Entry 7R4Q (electron microscopy, 3.60 A resolution); this record covers chains A and C of the 5 polymer chains in the assembly.

# Chain A (and C)
Name: Spike glycoprotein
Source organism: Severe acute respiratory syndrome coronavirus 2
Notes: chain C of this document is another copy of the same molecule, construct and numbering; everything in this record applies to it too
UniProtKB: P0DTC2 (SPIKE_SARS2); numbering as in UniProt (aligned over 1-1208)
Chain sequence (1264 residues; row label = number of the first residue in the row):
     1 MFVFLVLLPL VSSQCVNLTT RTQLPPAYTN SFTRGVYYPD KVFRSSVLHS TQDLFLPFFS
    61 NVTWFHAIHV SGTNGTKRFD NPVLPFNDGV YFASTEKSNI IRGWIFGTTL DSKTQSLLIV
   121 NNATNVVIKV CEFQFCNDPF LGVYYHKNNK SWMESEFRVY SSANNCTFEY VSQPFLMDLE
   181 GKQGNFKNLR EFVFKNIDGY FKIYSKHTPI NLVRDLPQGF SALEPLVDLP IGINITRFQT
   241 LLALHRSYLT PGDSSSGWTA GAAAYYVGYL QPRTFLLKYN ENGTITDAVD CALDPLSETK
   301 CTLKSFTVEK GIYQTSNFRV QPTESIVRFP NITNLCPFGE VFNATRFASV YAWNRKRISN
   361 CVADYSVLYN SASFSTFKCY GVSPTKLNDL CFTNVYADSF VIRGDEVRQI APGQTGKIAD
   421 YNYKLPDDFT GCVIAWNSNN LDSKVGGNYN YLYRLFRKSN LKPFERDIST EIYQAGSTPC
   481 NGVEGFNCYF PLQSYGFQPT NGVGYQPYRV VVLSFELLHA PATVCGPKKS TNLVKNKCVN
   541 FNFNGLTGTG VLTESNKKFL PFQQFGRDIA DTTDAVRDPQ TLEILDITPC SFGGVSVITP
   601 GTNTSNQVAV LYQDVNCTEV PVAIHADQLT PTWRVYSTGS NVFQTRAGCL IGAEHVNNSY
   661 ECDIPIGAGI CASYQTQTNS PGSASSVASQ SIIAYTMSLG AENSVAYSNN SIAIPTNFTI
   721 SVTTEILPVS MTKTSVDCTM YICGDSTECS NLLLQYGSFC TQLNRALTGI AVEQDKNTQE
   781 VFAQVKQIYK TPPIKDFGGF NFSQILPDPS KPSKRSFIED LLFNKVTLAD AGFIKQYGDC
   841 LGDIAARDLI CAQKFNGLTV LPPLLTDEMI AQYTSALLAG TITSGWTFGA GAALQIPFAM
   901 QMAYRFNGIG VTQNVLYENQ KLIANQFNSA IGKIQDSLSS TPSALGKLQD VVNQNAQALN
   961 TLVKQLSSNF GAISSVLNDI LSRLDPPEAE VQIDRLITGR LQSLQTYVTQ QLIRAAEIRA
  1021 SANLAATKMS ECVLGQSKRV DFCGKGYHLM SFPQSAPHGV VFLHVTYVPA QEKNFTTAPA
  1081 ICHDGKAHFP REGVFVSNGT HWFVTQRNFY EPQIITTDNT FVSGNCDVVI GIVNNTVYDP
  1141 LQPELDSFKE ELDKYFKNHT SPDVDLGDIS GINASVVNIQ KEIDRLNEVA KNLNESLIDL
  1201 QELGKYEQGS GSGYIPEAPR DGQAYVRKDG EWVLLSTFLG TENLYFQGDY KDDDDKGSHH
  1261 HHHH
Unresolved in the structure: 1-13, 71-75, 248-251, 519-520, 621-640, 675-690, 829-854, 1147-1264
Construct notes: variant G682 (Arg in P0DTC2), S683 (Arg in P0DTC2), S685 (Arg in P0DTC2), P942 (Ala in P0DTC2); engineered mutation P986 (Lys in P0DTC2), P987 (Val in P0DTC2); expression tag (1209-1264)
Cystine bridges: C15-C136, C131-C166, C291-C301, C336-C361, C379-C432, C391-C525, C480-C488, C538-C590, C617-C649, C662-C671, C743-C749, C1032-C1043, C1082-C1126
Glycans and other covalent adducts: N-acetylglucosamine (NAG) linked to N61, N331, N343, N616, N657, N709, N717, N1098, N1134
Ligand contacts:
  - N-acetylglucosamine (NAG; 2-acetamido-2-deoxy-beta-D-glucopyranose), molecule 1: H146, N148, N149, S151
  - N-acetylglucosamine (NAG), molecule 2: N280, E281, N282
Curated features (UniProtKB/Swiss-Prot):
  - region: N280 to C301 (Putative superantigen), R403 to D405 (Integrin-binding motif), N448 to F456 (Immunodominant HLA epitope recognized by the CD8+), P681, A684 (Putative superantigen), S816 to Y837 (Fusion peptide 1), K835 to F855 (Fusion peptide 2), D1163 to E1202 (Heptad repeat 2)
  - site: R815, S816 (Cleavage)
  - glycosylation: N17 (N-linked (GlcNAc...) (complex) asparagine), N61 (N-linked (GlcNAc...) (hybrid) asparagine), N74 (N-linked (GlcNAc...) (complex) asparagine), N122 (N-linked (GlcNAc...) (hybrid) asparagine), N149 (N-linked (GlcNAc...) (complex) asparagine), N165 (N-linked (GlcNAc...) (complex) asparagine), N234 (N-linked (GlcNAc...) (high mannose) asparagine), N282 (N-linked (GlcNAc...) (complex) asparagine), T323 (O-linked (GalNAc) threonine), S325 (O-linked (HexNAc...) serine), N331 (N-linked (GlcNAc...) (complex) asparagine), N343 (N-linked (GlcNAc...) (complex) asparagine), N603 (N-linked (GlcNAc...) (hybrid) asparagine), N616 (N-linked (GlcNAc...) (complex) asparagine), N657 (N-linked (GlcNAc...) (complex) asparagine), T676 (O-linked (GlcNAc...) threonine), T678 (O-linked (GlcNAc...) threonine), N709 (N-linked (GlcNAc...) (high mannose) asparagine), N717 (N-linked (GlcNAc...) (hybrid) asparagine), N801 (N-linked (GlcNAc...) (hybrid) asparagine) and 6 more in UniProt
From the paper describing this entry:
  - mutagenesis - N501Y: unchanged binding to Camel-derived nanobody 1.29
  - mutagenesis - E484K: abolished binding to 2.15
  - mutagenesis - E484K: unchanged binding to 1.10
  - mutagenesis - L452R/T478K: abolished binding to 1.10
  - mutagenesis - L452R/T478K: unchanged binding to 2.15

# How chain A and chain C interact
Residue-residue contacts (108):
  Y38(A) - F562(C)
  V42(A) - F565(C)  hydrophobic
  V42(A) - R567(C)
  F43(A) - F559(C)  hydrophobic
  F43(A) - Q563(C)
  F43(A) - F565(C)  hydrogen bond (backbone-backbone)
  F43(A) - G566(C)
  F43(A) - R567(C)  hydrogen bond (backbone-backbone)
  R44(A) - D571(C)  salt bridge
  G283(A) - L560(C)
  G283(A) - Q563(C)  hydrogen bond (backbone-side chain)
  T284(A) - L560(C)
  D737(A) - N317(C)  hydrogen bond
  M740(A) - F592(C)  hydrophobic
  D745(A) - R319(C)
  D745(A) - Q321(C)
  Q755(A) - N969(C)
  Y756(A) - Q965(C)
  Y756(A) - S968(C)
  Y756(A) - F970(C)
  G757(A) - Q965(C)
  G757(A) - S968(C)
  S758(A) - Q965(C)
  F759(A) - Q965(C)
  Q762(A) - T961(C)
  R765(A) - Q957(C)
  K786(A) - L699(C)
  K786(A) - G700(C)
  K786(A) - A701(C)
  Q787(A) - A701(C)
  Q787(A) - N703(C)  hydrogen bond
  I788(A) - A701(C)  hydrogen bond (backbone-backbone)
  I788(A) - E702(C)
  I788(A) - N703(C)  hydrogen bond (backbone-backbone)
  Y789(A) - N703(C)
  Y789(A) - V705(C)  hydrophobic
  K790(A) - E702(C)
  K790(A) - N703(C)
  K790(A) - S704(C)
  P792(A) - Y707(C)  hydrophobic
  D796(A) - Y707(C)  hydrogen bond (backbone-side chain)
  D796(A) - N709(C)
  F797(A) - Y707(C)
  F855(A) - P589(C)  hydrophobic
  V860(A) - D614(C)
  P863(A) - A668(C)  hydrogen bond (backbone-backbone)
  L864(A) - P665(C)  hydrophobic
  L864(A) - A668(C)
  L864(A) - G669(C)  hydrogen bond (backbone-backbone)
  L864(A) - M697(C)  hydrophobic
  T866(A) - A668(C)
  M869(A) - G669(C)
  M869(A) - L699(C)  hydrophobic
  Q872(A) - L699(C)
  Y873(A) - L699(C)
  T883(A) - V705(C)
  T883(A) - Y707(C)
  A890(A) - Y1047(C)
  A890(A) - V1068(C)
  A890(A) - P1069(C)
  A892(A) - E1072(C)
  L894(A) - A713(C)
  L894(A) - P715(C)
  L894(A) - E1072(C)
  Q895(A) - A706(C)  hydrogen bond (side chain-backbone)
  Q895(A) - Y707(C)
  Q895(A) - S711(C)  hydrogen bond
  Q895(A) - I712(C)
  Q895(A) - A713(C)  hydrogen bond (backbone-backbone)
  Q895(A) - N1074(C)
  I896(A) - Y707(C)
  I896(A) - S711(C)  hydrogen bond (backbone-backbone)
  I896(A) - I712(C)  hydrophobic
  P897(A) - Y707(C)  hydrogen bond (backbone-side chain)
  P897(A) - N709(C)
  P897(A) - N710(C)
  P897(A) - S711(C)
  P897(A) - T1077(C)
  F898(A) - Y707(C)
  M900(A) - T1077(C)  hydrogen bond
  M900(A) - A1078(C)
  M900(A) - P1079(C)
  Y904(A) - I712(C)
  Y904(A) - V1094(C)
  N907(A) - R1107(C)  hydrogen bond
  Q913(A) - F1089(C)
  Q913(A) - P1090(C)
  Q913(A) - R1107(C)
  N914(A) - F1089(C)
  N914(A) - S1123(C)  hydrogen bond
  Y917(A) - P1079(C)
  Y917(A) - F1089(C)  hydrophobic
  Y917(A) - V1128(C)
  Y917(A) - V1129(C)  hydrophobic
  E918(A) - S1123(C)  hydrogen bond
  E918(A) - V1128(C)
  Q920(A) - I1130(C)
  Q1002(A) - Q1002(C)
  Q1005(A) - Q1002(C)
  Q1005(A) - T1006(C)
  L1012(A) - Q1010(C)
  I1013(A) - I1013(C)  hydrophobic
  R1019(A) - E1017(C)  salt bridge
  S1030(A) - V1040(C)  hydrogen bond (side chain-backbone)
  S1030(A) - D1041(C)
  E1031(A) - R1039(C)  salt bridge
  E1031(A) - V1040(C)
  R1039(A) - R1039(C)
Interface residues without a listed pair, chain A (75 interface residues in all): K41, E224, P225, T739, Q784, G857, T859, L861, P862, L865, S884, W886, T887, G889, A893, T912, V963, T1009, L1034
Interface residues without a listed pair, chain C (79 interface residues in all): P322, K558, Q564, A570, Q613, A647, G667, I670, C671, S708, I714, G971, S1003, T1009, K1045, F1121

# In short
75 residues of chain A and 79 residues of chain C are in contact; the contacts include 20 hydrogen bonds and 3
salt bridges. Among the polar pairs are R44(A)-D571(C), R1019(A)-E1017(C) and E1031(A)-R1039(C). Bound to
chain A: N-acetylglucosamine. From the paper: E484K of chain A abolishes binding to 2.15; L452R/T478K of chain
A abolish binding to 1.10.
Both chains are Spike glycoprotein (Severe acute respiratory syndrome coronavirus 2). Entry 7R4Q (The
SARS-CoV-2 spike in complex with the 1.29 neutralizing nanobody) was determined by electron microscopy
together with 7R4I and 7R4R from the same study.
